5ULN - chain A; structure by X-ray diffraction, 1.35 A resolution.

Chain A:
Molecule: Carbonic anhydrase 2
From: Homo sapiens
Notes: EC 4.2.1.1
Reference sequence: P00918 (CAH2_HUMAN); the author numbering skips numbers that UniProt does not, so the offset changes along the chain: 1-125 = UniProt 1-125; 127-261 = UniProt 126-260
Chain sequence (260 residues; numbered 1 to 261; 1 number in that range is skipped by the numbering (no residue carries it; nothing is unmodelled there); the number before each row is that of its first residue):
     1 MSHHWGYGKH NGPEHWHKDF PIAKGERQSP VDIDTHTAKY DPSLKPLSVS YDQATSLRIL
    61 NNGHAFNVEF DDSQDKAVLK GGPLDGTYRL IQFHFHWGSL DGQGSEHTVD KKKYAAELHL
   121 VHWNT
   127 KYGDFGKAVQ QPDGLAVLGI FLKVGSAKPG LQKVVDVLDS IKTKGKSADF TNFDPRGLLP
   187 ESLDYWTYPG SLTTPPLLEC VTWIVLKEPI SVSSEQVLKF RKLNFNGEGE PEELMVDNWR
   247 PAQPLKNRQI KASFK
Unresolved in the structure: 1
Bound ions: Na+ site 1: K45, Y191; Zn2+: H94, H96, H119 (together with 8JS); Na+ site 2: E214, P215
Ligand contacts: 8JS (4-{[(4-fluorophenyl)carbamothioyl]amino}benzene-1-sulfonamide): Q92, H94, H96, E106, H119, V121, F131, V135, V143, S197, L198, T199, T200, P202, L204, W209
Curated features (UniProtKB/Swiss-Prot):
  - active site: H64 (Proton donor/acceptor)
  - binding site (Zn(2+)): H94, H96, H119
  - binding site (substrate): T199, T200
  - site: Y7 (Fine-tunes the proton-transfer properties of H-64), N62 (Fine-tunes the proton-transfer properties of H-64), N67 (Fine-tunes the proton-transfer properties of H-64), Q92 (Involved in the binding of some activators, including histamine and L-histidine)
  - modified residue: S2 (N-acetylserine), S166 (Phosphoserine), S173 (Phosphoserine)
From the paper describing this entry:
  - binding site for 8JS: Q92, P202

In short:
Ligands of chain A: compound 8JS. K45 and Y191 form the Na+ site 1. H94, H96 and H119 form the Zn2+ site.
Curated annotation (UniProt) lists active-site residue H64, 3 Zn2+-binding residues and substrate-binding
residues T199 and T200. The paper reports a binding site for 8JS at Q92 and P202.
Chain A is Carbonic anhydrase 2 (Homo sapiens); the structure, Synthesis of novel seleno ureido containing
compounds as SLC-0111 analogs. Investigations on carbonic anhydrases activity, glutathione ..., was determined
by X-ray diffraction, deposited together with 5UMC and 5WEX.
